9LLD - chains B and G of the 9 polymer chains in the assembly; structure by electron microscopy, 3.60 A resolution.

Chain B:
Name: Core gene UL27 family protein
From: Human gammaherpesvirus 8
UniProt: Q77UU3 (Q77UU3_HHV8); residues 1-653 here = UniProt positions 1-653
Chain sequence (661 residues; numbered 1 to 661; the number before each row is that of its first residue):
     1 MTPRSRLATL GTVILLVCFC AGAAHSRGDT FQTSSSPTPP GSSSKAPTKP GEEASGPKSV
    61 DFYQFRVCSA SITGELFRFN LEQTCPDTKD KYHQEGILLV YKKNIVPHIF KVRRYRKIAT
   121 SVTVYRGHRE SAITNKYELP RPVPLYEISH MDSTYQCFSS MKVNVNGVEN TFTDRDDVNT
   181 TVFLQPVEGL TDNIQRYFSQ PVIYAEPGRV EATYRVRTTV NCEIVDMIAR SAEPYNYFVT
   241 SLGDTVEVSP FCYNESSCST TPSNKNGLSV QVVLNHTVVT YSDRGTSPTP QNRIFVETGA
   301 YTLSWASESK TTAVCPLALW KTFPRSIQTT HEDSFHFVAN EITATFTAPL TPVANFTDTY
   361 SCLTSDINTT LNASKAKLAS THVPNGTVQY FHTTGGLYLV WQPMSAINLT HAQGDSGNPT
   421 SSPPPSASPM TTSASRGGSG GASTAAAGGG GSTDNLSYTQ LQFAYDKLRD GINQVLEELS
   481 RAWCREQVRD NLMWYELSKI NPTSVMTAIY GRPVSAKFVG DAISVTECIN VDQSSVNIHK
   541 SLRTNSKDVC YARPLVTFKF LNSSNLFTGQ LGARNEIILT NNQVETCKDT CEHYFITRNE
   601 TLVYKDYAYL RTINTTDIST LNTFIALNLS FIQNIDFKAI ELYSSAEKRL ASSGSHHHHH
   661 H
Unresolved in the structure: 1-57, 411-453, 654-661
Differences from the reference sequence: conflict His128 (Leu in Q77UU3), Arg129 (Thr in Q77UU3), Arg209 (Trp in Q77UU3), Val210 (Phe in Q77UU3), Glu211 (Pro in Q77UU3), Ala212 (Gly in Q77UU3), Thr213 (Ile in Q77UU3), Gly437 (Arg in Q77UU3), Gly438 (Lys in Q77UU3), Ser439 (Arg in Q77UU3), Gly440 (Arg in Q77UU3), Gly441 (Ser in Q77UU3); expression tag (654-661)
Cystine bridges: Cys68-Cys528, Cys85-Cys484, Cys315-Cys362

Chain G:
Name: 2C4 Fab L chain
From: Homo sapiens
Notes: antibody fragment or engineered binder
Chain sequence (235 residues; each row starts with the number of its first residue; numbers below 1 keep their minus sign (Met-19 is residue -19)):
   -19 MGWSCIILFL VATATGSWAS SELSQPASVS GSPGQSITIS CTGTSSDVGA YNFVSWYQQH
    41 PGKAPKLMIY DVTKWPSGVS NRFSGSKSGN TASLTISGLQ AEDEADYYCS SYASSNTYVF
   101 GTGTKLTVLG QPKAAPSVTL FPPSSEELQA NKATLVCLIS DFYPGAVTVA WKADSSPVKA
   161 GVETTTPSKQ SNNKYAASSY LSLTPEQWKS HRSYSCQVTH EGSTVEKTVA PTECS
Unresolved in the structure: -19 to 0, 110-215
Cystine bridges: Cys21-Cys89

How chain B and chain G interact:
Residue-residue contacts - 7 pairs, chain B then chain G:
  Asn565(B) with Tyr98(G), hydrogen bond
  Leu566(B) with Phe33(G), hydrophobic; Tyr92(G); Tyr98(G)
  Phe567(B) with Asn96(G)
  Thr568(B) with Tyr92(G), hydrogen bond; Asn96(G), hydrogen bond (backbone-side chain)
From the paper, about this interface:
  - epitope / paratope residues, chain B: Thr568(B)

In short:
Chain B and chain G each contribute 4 residues to their interface; the contacts include 3 hydrogen bonds.
Polar pairs include Asn565(B)-Tyr98(G), Thr568(B)-Tyr92(G) and Thr568(B)-Asn96(G). The paper reports the
epitope/paratope residue Thr568(B).
Chain B is Core gene UL27 family protein (Human gammaherpesvirus 8) and chain G is 2C4 Fab L chain (Homo
sapiens); the structure, Post-fusion ectodomain of KSHV gB in complex with 2C4 Fab, was determined by electron
microscopy, deposited together with 8Y48.
